8BX8 - chains D and E of the 18 polymer chains in the assembly; structure by electron microscopy, 30.30 A resolution (very low resolution: no residue pairs are listed; an interface is given only as per-side residue counts).

# Chain D
Molecule: Dynein intermediate chain 2
From: Tetrahymena thermophila
UniProt: I7M008 (I7M008_TETTS); residues 1-657 here = UniProt positions 1-657
Sequence (657 residues; row label = number of the first residue in the row):
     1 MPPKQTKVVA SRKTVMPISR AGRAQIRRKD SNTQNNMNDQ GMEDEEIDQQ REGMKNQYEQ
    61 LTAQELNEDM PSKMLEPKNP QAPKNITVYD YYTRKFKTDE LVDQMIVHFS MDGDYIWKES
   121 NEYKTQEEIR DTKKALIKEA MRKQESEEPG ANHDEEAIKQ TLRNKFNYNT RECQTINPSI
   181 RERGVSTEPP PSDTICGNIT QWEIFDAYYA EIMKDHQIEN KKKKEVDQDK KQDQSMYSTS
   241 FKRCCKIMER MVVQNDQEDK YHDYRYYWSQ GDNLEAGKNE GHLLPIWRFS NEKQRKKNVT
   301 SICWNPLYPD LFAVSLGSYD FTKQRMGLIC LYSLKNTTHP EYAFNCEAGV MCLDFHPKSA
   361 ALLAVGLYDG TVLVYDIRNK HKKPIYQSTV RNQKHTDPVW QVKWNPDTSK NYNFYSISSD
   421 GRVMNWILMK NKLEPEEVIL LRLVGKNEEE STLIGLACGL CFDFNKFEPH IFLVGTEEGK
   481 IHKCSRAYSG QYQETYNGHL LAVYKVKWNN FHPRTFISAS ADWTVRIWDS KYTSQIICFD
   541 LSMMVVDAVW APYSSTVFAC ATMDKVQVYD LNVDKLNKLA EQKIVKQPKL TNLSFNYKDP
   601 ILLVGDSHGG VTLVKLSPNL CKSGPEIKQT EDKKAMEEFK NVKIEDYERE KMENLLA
Unresolved in the structure: 1-60, 270-277, 443-450, 656-657

# Chain E
Molecule: Flagellar outer dynein arm intermediate protein, putative
From: Tetrahymena thermophila
UniProt: Q23FU1 (Q23FU1_TETTS); residues 1-670 here = UniProt positions 1-670
Sequence (670 residues; each row starts with the number of its first residue):
     1 MAEYFTYSKK RKEFNNPINF QDTETRYGGI QNQVVNINQY VQRNPNFIDL DNIAELSEHS
    61 VNTERVKTGD RGMSHKEGGW PGNVDPNEAQ ETGRFKKRIE KDTSFPQAVK DLKEGVEKCI
   121 YQNNQIDLLE EYFEGETSEH VVENLSSKTL MLFKDEKEIC KRSVSEISWH PEGPTKVAVS
   181 YAIMRFQQMP EKMPTQAYVW DLLNPNSPEI KLMSPSAVTN ISYNQKIPDQ IGGGCYNGLL
   241 AVWDGRKGEN PIMISPVENS HYEPVTHFHW LMSKTGSECV TTSTDGKVMW WDTRKFEAGP
   301 VEKLNIIEGL GENEEIIGGT ALEYNVEAGP SKFLIGTESG SILTANKKLK KPVEITTRYG
   361 LDQGRHLGPV YSINRSNQNP KYFLSVGDWS CKIWVEDLKT PIIRTKYHGS YLSDGCWSPT
   421 RSGAFFLVRR DGWMDVWDYY YRQNEIAFSH KVSDSPLTCI KINQTGGAYH NSGKLCAIGD
   481 QDGTVTILEL CDSLYTMQPK EKDIINEMFE REYRKEKNLE TIKKQQELAK RQVQKDMGSQ
   541 KEKWEKKKLE MIETAEASFH ENLAKNPVNE EEFNELDSPS EKRKKTNQNQ GREQEEQSRE
   601 EQEASGNFNQ QQQQQQEEEQ QQEGEQQHHQ NQEHQNGQGH ENGQEEGEEN GEEGNQQENE
   661 GQEENEQQQE
Unresolved in the structure: 1-11, 102-103, 569-670

# How chain D and chain E interact
At this resolution (30 A) residue pairs are not listed: 51 residues of chain D and 41 of chain E lie at the interface.

# In short
Chain D and chain E form an interface of 51 and 41 residues respectively.
Chain D is Dynein intermediate chain 2 and chain E is Flagellar outer dynein arm intermediate protein,
putative, both from Tetrahymena thermophila; the structure, In situ outer dynein arm from Chlamydomonas
reinhardtii in the post-power stroke state, was determined by electron microscopy together with 8BWY from the
same study.
